Entry 8X5B (electron microscopy, 2.84 A resolution); this record covers chains F and A.

Chain F (and A):
Protein: Solute carrier family 53 member 1
Source organism: Homo sapiens
Notes: chain A of this document is another copy of the same molecule, construct and numbering; everything in this record applies to it too
UniProtKB: Q9UBH6 (S53A1_HUMAN); numbering as in UniProt (aligned over 229-696)
Amino-acid sequence (468 residues; each row starts with the number of its first residue):
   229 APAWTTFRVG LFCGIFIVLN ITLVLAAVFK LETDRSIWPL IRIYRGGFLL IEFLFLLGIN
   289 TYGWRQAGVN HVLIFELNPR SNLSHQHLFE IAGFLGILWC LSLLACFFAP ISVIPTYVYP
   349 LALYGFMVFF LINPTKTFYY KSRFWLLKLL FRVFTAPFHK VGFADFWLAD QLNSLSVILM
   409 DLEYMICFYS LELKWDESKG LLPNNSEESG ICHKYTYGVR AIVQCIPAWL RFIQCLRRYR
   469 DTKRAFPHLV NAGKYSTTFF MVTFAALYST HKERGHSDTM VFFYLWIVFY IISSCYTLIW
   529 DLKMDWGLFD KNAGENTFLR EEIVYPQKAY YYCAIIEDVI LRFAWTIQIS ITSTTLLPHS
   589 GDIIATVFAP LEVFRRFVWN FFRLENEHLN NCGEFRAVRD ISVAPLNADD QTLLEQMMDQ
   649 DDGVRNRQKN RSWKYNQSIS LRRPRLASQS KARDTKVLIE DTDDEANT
Disordered / not traced: 432-436, 627-696
UniProt features mapped onto this chain:
  - binding site (phosphate): D398, N401, K482, Y483, R570, R603, R604
  - site: W573 (Gating residue for phosphate transport)
  - modified residue: S668 (Phosphoserine), T690 (Phosphothreonine)
  - natural variant: R459 (R459C: In IBGC6), N619 (N619D: In IBGC6), I629 (I629S: In IBGC6)
  - mutagenesis: F235 (F235G: Decreases phosphate efflux), G238 (G238F: Monomeric; decreases phosphate efflux), L239 (L239G: Decreases phosphate efflux), G242 (G242F: Monomeric; decreases phosphate efflux), R270 (R270A: Decreases phosphate efflux), R273 (R273A: Decreases phosphate efflux), F394 (F394A: Increases phosphate efflux), D398 (D398A: Decreases phosphate efflux), N401 (N401A: Decreases phosphate efflux), R448 (R448A: Decreases phosphate efflux), Q452 (Q452A: Decreases phosphate efflux), R459 (R459A/C: Decreases phosphate efflux), 15 further mutagenesis entries in UniProt

Interface between chain F and chain A:
Contacting residue pairs (16; chain F residue first):
  A231(F) - T234(A)
  T234(F) - A231(A)
  T234(F) - F235(A)
  F235(F) - T234(A)
  F235(F) - G238(A)
  G238(F) - F235(A)
  G238(F) - G238(A)
  G238(F) - L239(A)
  L239(F) - G238(A)
  L239(F) - G242(A)
  G242(F) - L239(A)
  I243(F) - V246(A)  hydrophobic
  V246(F) - I243(A)  hydrophobic
  V246(F) - V246(A)  hydrophobic
  V246(F) - L247(A)  hydrophobic
  L247(F) - V246(A)  hydrophobic
Other interface residues (no listed pair), chain F (11 interface residues in all): V237, C241
Other interface residues (no listed pair), chain A (11 interface residues in all): V237, C241

Overview:
The chain F/chain A interface involves 11 residues from each chain. From UniProt: 7 phosphate-binding residues
and 28 mutagenesis sites on chain F.
Chain F and chain A are both Solute carrier family 53 member 1 (Homo sapiens); the structure, Cryo-EM
structures of human XPR1 in closed states, was determined by electron microscopy (same publication as 8X5E and
8X5F).
